PDB entry 5X2D | X-ray diffraction, 2.60 A resolution | chains A and C

[Chain A (and C)]
Molecule: Tegumental protein 20.8 kDa
Organism: Clonorchis sinensis
Notes: fragment: Dynein light chain like domain; chain C of this document is another copy of the same molecule, construct and numbering; everything in this record applies to it too
UniProtKB: Q2PMV7 (Q2PMV7_CLOSI); residue numbers follow UniProt; this construct covers 83-177
Amino-acid sequence (95 residues; numbered 83 to 177; the number before each row is that of its first residue):
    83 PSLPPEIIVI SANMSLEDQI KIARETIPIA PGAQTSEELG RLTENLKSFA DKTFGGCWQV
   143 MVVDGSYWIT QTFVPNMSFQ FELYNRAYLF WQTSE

[Interface between chain A and chain C]
Residue-residue contacts (54):
  Ser118(A) - Trp150(C)  hydrogen bond
  Leu121(A) - Trp150(C)  hydrophobic
  Gly122(A) - Trp150(C)
  Thr125(A) - Trp150(C)
  Thr125(A) - Thr152(C)
  Glu126(A) - Thr152(C)
  Glu126(A) - Gln153(C)  hydrogen bond (side chain-backbone)
  Lys129(A) - Thr152(C)
  Lys129(A) - Gln153(C)
  Lys129(A) - Thr154(C)
  Trp140(A) - Thr152(C)
  Gln141(A) - Ile151(C)
  Gln141(A) - Thr152(C)  hydrogen bond (side chain-backbone)
  Gln141(A) - Thr154(C)
  Gln141(A) - Val156(C)
  Val142(A) - Trp150(C)
  Val142(A) - Ile151(C)
  Val142(A) - Thr152(C)  hydrogen bond (backbone-backbone)
  Met143(A) - Met143(C)  hydrophobic
  Met143(A) - Trp150(C)
  Met143(A) - Ile151(C)  hydrophobic
  Val144(A) - Tyr149(C)
  Val144(A) - Trp150(C)  hydrogen bond (backbone-backbone)
  Val145(A) - Ser148(C)
  Val145(A) - Tyr149(C)  hydrophobic
  Asp146(A) - Gly147(C)
  Asp146(A) - Ser148(C)  hydrogen bond (backbone-backbone)
  Gly147(A) - Asp146(C)
  Ser148(A) - Val145(C)
  Ser148(A) - Asp146(C)  hydrogen bond (backbone-backbone)
  Tyr149(A) - Val144(C)
  Trp150(A) - Ser118(C)  hydrogen bond (side chain-backbone)
  Trp150(A) - Leu121(C)  hydrophobic
  Trp150(A) - Gly122(C)
  Trp150(A) - Thr125(C)
  Trp150(A) - Val142(C)
  Trp150(A) - Met143(C)
  Trp150(A) - Val144(C)  hydrogen bond (backbone-backbone)
  Ile151(A) - Gln141(C)
  Ile151(A) - Val142(C)
  Ile151(A) - Met143(C)  hydrophobic
  Thr152(A) - Thr125(C)
  Thr152(A) - Glu126(C)
  Thr152(A) - Lys129(C)
  Thr152(A) - Trp140(C)
  Thr152(A) - Gln141(C)
  Thr152(A) - Val142(C)  hydrogen bond (backbone-backbone)
  Gln153(A) - Glu126(C)  hydrogen bond (backbone-side chain)
  Gln153(A) - Lys129(C)
  Thr154(A) - Lys129(C)
  Thr154(A) - Cys139(C)  hydrogen bond
  Thr154(A) - Gln141(C)
  Val156(A) - Gln141(C)
  Trp173(A) - Trp173(C)  hydrophobic
Other interface residues (no listed pair), chain A (25 interface residues in all): Cys139, Thr175
Other interface residues (no listed pair), chain C (26 interface residues in all): Thr117, Thr175

[In short]
25 residues of chain A and 26 residues of chain C are in contact, with 12 hydrogen bonds. Polar contacts
include Ser118(A)-Trp150(C), Glu126(A)-Gln153(C) and Gln141(A)-Thr152(C).
Chain A and chain C are both Tegumental protein 20.8 kDa (Clonorchis sinensis); the structure, Crystal
structure of DLC like domain of CsTAL3 (83-177aa), was determined by X-ray diffraction, deposited together
with 5X2E.
